Entry 9BIH (electron microscopy, 3.24 A resolution); this record covers chains A and D of the 8 polymer chains in the assembly.

== Chain A (and D) ==
Protein: Uridylate-specific endoribonuclease nsp15
Source organism: Severe acute respiratory syndrome coronavirus 2
Notes: EC 4.6.1.-; chain D of this document is another copy of the same molecule, construct and numbering; everything in this record applies to it too
UniProt: P0DTD1 (R1AB_SARS2); residues 2-347 here correspond to UniProt positions 6453-6798 (UniProt number = residue number + 6451)
Chain sequence (350 residues; each row starts with the number of its first residue; numbers below 1 keep their minus sign (Ser-2 is residue -2)):
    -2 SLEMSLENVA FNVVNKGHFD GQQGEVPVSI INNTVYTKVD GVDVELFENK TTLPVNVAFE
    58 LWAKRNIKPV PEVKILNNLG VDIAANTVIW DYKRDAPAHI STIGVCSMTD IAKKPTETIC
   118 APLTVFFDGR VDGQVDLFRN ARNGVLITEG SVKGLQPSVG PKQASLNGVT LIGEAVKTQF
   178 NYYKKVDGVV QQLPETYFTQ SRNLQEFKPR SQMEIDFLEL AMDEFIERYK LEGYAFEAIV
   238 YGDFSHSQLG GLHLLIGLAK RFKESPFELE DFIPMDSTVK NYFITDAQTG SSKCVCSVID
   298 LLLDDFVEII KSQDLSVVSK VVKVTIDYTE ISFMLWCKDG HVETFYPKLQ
Disordered / not traced: -2 (chain D: -2, 346-347)
Sequence notes: expression tag (-2 to 1); engineered mutation Ala235 (His6686 in P0DTD1)
UniProt features mapped onto this chain:
  - active site: His250 (Proton acceptor), Lys290 (For uridylate-specific endoribonuclease nsp15 activity)
  - binding site (uracil): Lys290 to Ser294, Thr341 to Lys345
  - site: Lys290 (Transition state stabilizer), Ser294 (Uracil recognition site), Gln347 (Cleavage)
Reported in the primary citation:
  - catalytic residues: His250, Lys290
  - binding site for the 35-nt RNA strand: Lys13, Gln19, Lys111, Thr113, Asn137, Gly147, Ser148, Lys150, Gly247, Gly248, His250, Lys290, Val292, Ser294, Trp333, Lys335, Thr341, Tyr343, Lys345
  - specificity-determining residues: Ser294
  - binding site for the 34-nt RNA strand: His243, Ser244, Val315, Ser316, Val318, Met331, Trp333

== Chain A / chain D interface ==
Contacting residue pairs - 33 pairs, chain A then chain D:
  Glu0(A) - Glu0(D)
  Glu0(A) - Glu22(D)
  Met1(A) - Glu4(D)
  Met1(A) - Glu22(D)  hydrogen bond (backbone-side chain)
  Ser2(A) - Ser2(D)
  Glu4(A) - Met1(D)
  Glu22(A) - Glu0(D)
  Glu22(A) - Met1(D)
  Glu22(A) - Ser2(D)
  Pro24(A) - Ser104(D)
  Pro24(A) - Met105(D)  hydrophobic
  Val25(A) - Asn53(D)  hydrogen bond (backbone-side chain)
  Val25(A) - Met105(D)
  Ser26(A) - Pro51(D)
  Ser26(A) - Asn53(D)
  Ser26(A) - Met105(D)
  Ile27(A) - Ile27(D)  hydrophobic
  Ile27(A) - Pro51(D)
  Ile27(A) - Val52(D)
  Ile27(A) - Asn53(D)  hydrogen bond (backbone-side chain)
  Ile28(A) - Pro51(D)  hydrophobic
  Lys35(A) - Met105(D)
  Pro51(A) - Ser26(D)
  Pro51(A) - Ile27(D)
  Pro51(A) - Ile28(D)  hydrophobic
  Val52(A) - Ile27(D)
  Asn53(A) - Val25(D)  hydrogen bond (side chain-backbone)
  Asn53(A) - Ser26(D)
  Asn53(A) - Ile27(D)  hydrogen bond (side chain-backbone)
  Met105(A) - Pro24(D)  hydrophobic
  Met105(A) - Val25(D)
  Met105(A) - Ser26(D)  hydrogen bond
  Met105(A) - Lys35(D)
Interface residues without a listed pair, chain A (19 interface residues in all): Leu3, Asp40, Val54, Ser104
Interface residues without a listed pair, chain D (18 interface residues in all): Leu3, Asp40

== Summary ==
19 residues of chain A and 18 residues of chain D are in contact; the contacts include 6 hydrogen bonds. Polar
pairs include Met1(A)-Glu22(D), Val25(A)-Asn53(D) and Ile27(A)-Asn53(D). From the paper: catalytic residues
His250(A) and Lys290(A); a binding site for the 35-nt RNA strand at Lys13(A), Gln19(A) and Lys111(A) among
others.
Chain A and chain D are both Uridylate-specific endoribonuclease nsp15 (Severe acute respiratory syndrome
coronavirus 2); the structure, SARS-CoV-2 endoribonuclease Nsp15 bound to dsRNA with 1 nucleotide bulge, was
determined by electron microscopy.
